Entry 7MSH (electron microscopy, 3.23 A resolution); this record covers chains 3 and A of the 55 polymer chains in the assembly.

[Chain 3]
Name: 50S ribosomal protein L35
From: Mycobacterium tuberculosis (strain ATCC 25618 / H37Rv)
UniProtKB: P9WH91 (RL35_MYCTU); residue numbers follow UniProt; this construct covers 1-64
Chain sequence (64 residues; each row starts with the number of its first residue):
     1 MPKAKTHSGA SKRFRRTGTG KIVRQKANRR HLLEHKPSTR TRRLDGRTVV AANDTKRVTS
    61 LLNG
Disordered / not traced: 1, 64

[Chain A]
Molecule: 23S rRNA
From: Mycobacterium tuberculosis (strain ATCC 25618 / H37Rv)
Sequence (3138 nucleotides; row label = number of the first residue in the row):
     1 UUGUAAGUGU CUAAGGGCGC AUGGUGGAUG CCUUGGCAUC GAGAGCCGAU GAAGGACGUG
    61 GGAGGCUGCG AUAUGCCUCG GGGAGCUGUC AACCGAGCGU GGAUCCGAGG AUUUCCGAAU
   121 GGGGAAACCC AGCACGAGUG AUGUCGUGCU ACCCGCAUCU GAAUAUAUAG GGUGCGGGAG
   181 GGAACGCGGG GAAGUGAAAC AUCUCAGUAC CCGUAGGAGG AGAAAACAAU UGUGAUUCCG
   241 CAAGUAGUGG CGAGCGAACG CGGAACAGGC UAAACCGCAC GCAUGGGUAA CCGGGUAGGG
   301 GUUGUGUGUG CGGGGUUGUG GGAGGAUAUG UCUCAGCGCU ACCCGGCUGA GAGGCAGUCA
   361 GAAAGUGUCG UGGUUAGCGG AAGUGGCCUG GGAUGGUCUG CCGUAGACGG UGAGAGCCCG
   421 GUACGCGAAA ACCCGGCACC UGCCUAGUAU CAAUUCCCGA GUAGCAGCGG GCCCGUGGAA
   481 UCCGCUGUGA AUCCGCCGGG ACCACCCGGU AAGCCUAAAU ACUCCUCGAU GACCGAUAGC
   541 GGAUUAGUAC CGUGAGGGAA UGGUGAAAAG UACCCCGGGA GGGGAGUGAA AGAGUACCUG
   601 AAACCGUGUG CCUACAAUCC GUCAGAGCCU CCUUUUCCUC UCCGGAGGAG GGUGGUGAUG
   661 GCGUGCCUUU UGAAGAAUGA GCCUGCGAGU CAGGGACAUG UCGCAAGGUU AACCCGUGUG
   721 GGGUAGCCGC AGCGAAAGCG AGUCUGAAUA GGGCGACCCA CACGCGCAUA CGCGCGUGUG
   781 AAUAGUGGCG UGUUCUGGAC CCGAAGCGGA GUGAUCUACC CAUGGCCAGG GUGAAGCGCG
   841 GGUAAGACCG CGUGGAGGCC CGAACCCACU UAGGUUGAAG ACUGAGGGGA UGAGCUGUGG
   901 GUAGGGGUGA AAGGCCAAUC AAACUCCGUG AUAGCUGGUU CUCCCCGAAA UGCAUUUAGG
   961 UGCAGCGUUG CGUGGUUCAC CGCGGAGGUA GAGCUACUGG AUGGCCGAUG GGCCCUACUA
  1021 GGUUACUGAC GUCAGCCAAA CUCCGAAUGC CGUGGUGUAA AGCGUGGCAG UGAGACGGCG
  1081 GGGGAUAAGC UCCGUACGUC GAAAGGGAAA CAGCCCAGAU CGCCGGCUAA GGCCCCCAAG
  1141 CGUGUGCUAA GUGGGAAAGG AUGUGCAGUC GCAAAGACAA CCAGGAGGUU GGCUUAGAAG
  1201 CAGCCACCCU UGAAAGAGUG CGUAAUAGCU CACUGGUCAA GUGAUUGUGC GCCGAUAAUG
  1261 UAGCGGGGCU CAAGCACACC GCCGAAGCCG CGGCACAUCC ACCUUGUGGU GGGUGUGGGU
  1321 AGGGGAGCGU CCCUCAUUCA GCGAAGCCAC CGGGUGACCG GUGGUGGAGG GUGGGGGAGU
  1381 GAGAAUGCAG GCAUGAGUAG CGACAAGGCA AGUGAGAACC UUGCCCGCCG AAAGACCAAG
  1441 GGUUCCUGGG CCAGGCCAGU CCGCCCAGGG UGAGUCGGGA CCUAAGGCGA GGCCGACAGG
  1501 CGUAGUCGAU GGACAACGGG UUGAUAUUCC CGUACCCGUG UGUGGGCGCC CGUGACGAAU
  1561 CAGCGGUACU AACCACCCAA AACCGGAUCG AUCACUCCCC UUCGGGGGUG UGGAGUUCUG
  1621 GGGCUGCGUG GGAACUUCGC UGGUAGUAGU CAAGCGAAGG GGUGACGCAG GAAGGUAGCC
  1681 GUACCAGUCA GUGGUAACAC UGGGGCAAGC CGGUAGGGAG AGCGAUAGGC AAAUCCGUCG
  1741 CUCACUAAUC CUGAGAGGUG ACGCAUAGCC GGUUGAGGCG AAUUCGGUGA UCCUCUGCUG
  1801 CCAAGAAAAG CCUCUAGCGA GCACACACAC GGCCCGUACC CCAAACCGAC ACAGGUGGUC
  1861 AGGUAGAGCA UACCAAGGCG UACGAGAUAA CUAUGGUUAA GGAACUCGGC AAAAUGCCCC
  1921 CGUAACUUCG GGAGAAGGGG GACCGGAAUA UCGUGAACAC CCUUGCGGUG GGAGCGGGAU
  1981 CCGGUCGCAG AAACCAGUGA GGAGCGACUG UUUACUAAAA ACACAGGUCC GUGCGAAGUC
  2041 GCAAGACGAU GUAUACGGAC UGACGCCUGC CCGGUGCUGG AAGGUUAAGA GGACCCGUUA
  2101 ACCCGCAAGG GUGAAGCGGA GAAUUUAAGC CCCAGUAAAC GGCGGUGGUA ACUAUAACCA
  2161 UCCUAAGGUA GCGAAAUUCC UUGUCGGGUA AGUUCCGACC UGCACGAAUG GCGUAACGAC
  2221 UUCUCAACUG UCUCAACCAU AGACUCGGCG AAAUUGCACU ACGAGUAAAG AUGCUCGUUA
  2281 CGCGCGGCAG GACGAAAAGA CCCCGGGACC UUCACUACAA CUUGGUAUUG AUGUUCGGUA
  2341 CGGUUUGUGU AGGAUAGGUG GGAGACUGUG AAACCUCGAC GCCAGUUGGG GCGGAGUCGU
  2401 UGUUGAAAUA CCACUCUGAU CGUAUUGGGC AUCUAACCUC GAACCCUGAA UCGGGUUUAG
  2461 GGACAGUGCC UGGCGGGUAG UUUAACUGGG GCGGUUGCCU CCUAAAAUGU AACGGAGGCG
  2521 CCCAAAGGUU CCCUCAACCU GGACGGCAAU CAGGUGGCGA GUGUAAAUGC ACAAGGGAGC
  2581 UUGACUGCGA GACUUACAAG UCAAGCAGGG ACGAAAGUCG GGAUUAGUGA UCCGGCACCC
  2641 CCGAGUGGAA GGGGUGUCGC UCAACGGAUA AAAGGUACCC CGGGGAUAAC AGGCUGAUCU
  2701 UCCCCAAGAG UCCAUAUCGA CGGGAUGGUU UGGCACCUCG AUGUCGGCUC GUCGCAUCCU
  2761 GGGGCUGGAG CAGGUCCCAA GGGUUGGGCU GUUCGCCCAU UAAAGCGGCA CGCGAGCUGG
  2821 GUUUAGAACG UCGUGAGACA GUUCGGUCUC UAUCCGCCGC GCGCGUCAGA AACUUGAGGA
  2881 AACCUGUCCC UAGUACGAGA GGACCGGGAC GGACGAACCU CUGGUGCACC AGUUGUCCCG
  2941 CCAGGGGCAC CGCUGGAUAG CCACGUUCGG UCAGGAUAAC CGCUGAAAGC AUCUAAGCGG
  3001 GAAACCUUCU CCAAGAUCAG GUUUCUCACC CACUUGGUGG GAUAAGGCCC CCCGCAGAAC
  3061 ACGGGUUCAA UAGGUCAGAC CUGGAAGCUC AGUAAUGGGU GUAGGGAACU GGUGCUAACC
  3121 GGCCGAAAAC UUACAACA
Disordered / not traced: 1-4, 1013-1022, 3133-3138
Modified / non-standard residues: 5MU (5-methyluridine 5'-monophosphate) at position 2177; OMG (o2'-methylguanosine-5'-monophosphate) at position 2791
Ion coordination: Mg2+ site 1: C31, G1370; Mg2+ site 2: C46, G217; Mg2+ site 3 near G60 (its only coordinating residue here); Mg2+ site 4 near U72 (its only coordinating residue here); Mg2+ site 5 near U120 (its only coordinating residue here); Mg2+ site 6: A162, U166; Mg2+ site 7: G194, U2481; Mg2+ site 8 near G194 (its only coordinating residue here); Mg2+ site 9: A199, C200; Mg2+ site 10 near G220 (its only coordinating residue here); Mg2+ site 11: G379, G421; Mg2+ site 12: G459, A511; 147 more Mg2+ sites not listed
Reported in the primary citation:
  - conformationally variable residues (side-chain flip): A2081

[Chain 3 / chain A interface]
Pairs across the interface (88; chain 3 residue first):
  Pro2(3) - G693(A)  hydrogen bond to the base
  Lys3(3) - A243(A)  sugar contact
  Lys3(3) - G244(A)  salt bridge to the phosphate
  Lys3(3) - G695(A)  sugar contact
  Ala4(3) - G244(A)  sugar contact
  Ala4(3) - G695(A)  hydrogen bond to the sugar
  Lys5(3) - G244(A)  sugar contact
  Lys5(3) - C255(A)  phosphate contact
  Lys5(3) - G256(A)  hydrogen bond to the base
  Thr6(3) - G244(A)  sugar contact
  Thr6(3) - U245(A)  hydrogen bond to the phosphate
  His7(3) - A253(A)  salt bridge to the phosphate
  Ser8(3) - G247(A)  base contact
  Ser8(3) - G249(A)  base contact
  Ser8(3) - G254(A)  hydrogen bond to the base
  Ser8(3) - C255(A)  hydrogen bond to the base
  Gly9(3) - G249(A)  base contact
  Lys12(3) - U248(A)  base contact
  Lys12(3) - G249(A)  base contact
  Lys12(3) - C251(A)  hydrogen bond to the base
  Arg13(3) - G252(A)  salt bridge to the phosphate
  Arg13(3) - U2631(A)  sugar contact
  Arg13(3) - C2632(A)  sugar contact
  Arg15(3) - G734(A)  salt bridge to the phosphate
  Arg15(3) - A735(A)  salt bridge to the phosphate
  Thr17(3) - C733(A)  phosphate contact
  Thr17(3) - C754(A)  sugar contact
  Gly18(3) - G732(A)  phosphate contact
  Gly18(3) - C733(A)  hydrogen bond to the phosphate
  Gly18(3) - G755(A)  sugar contact
  Thr19(3) - G755(A)  hydrogen bond to the phosphate
  Thr19(3) - A756(A)  phosphate contact
  Lys21(3) - G755(A)  phosphate contact
  Arg24(3) - A2598(A)  salt bridge to the phosphate
  Arg24(3) - A2599(A)  salt bridge to the phosphate
  Gln25(3) - A2599(A)  phosphate contact
  Lys26(3) - A2599(A)  phosphate contact
  Ala27(3) - A2599(A)  hydrogen bond to the phosphate
  Ala27(3) - A2630(A)  phosphate contact
  Ala27(3) - U2631(A)  phosphate contact
  Asn28(3) - A2599(A)  hydrogen bond to the phosphate
  Asn28(3) - G2600(A)  phosphate contact
  Asn28(3) - A2630(A)  sugar contact
  Asn28(3) - U2631(A)  phosphate contact
  Arg29(3) - G2656(A)  salt bridge to the phosphate
  Arg30(3) - U2631(A)  phosphate contact
  Arg30(3) - C2632(A)  salt bridge to the phosphate
  Arg30(3) - U2657(A)  base contact
  Arg30(3) - C2658(A)  base contact
  His31(3) - A2630(A)  salt bridge to the phosphate
  His31(3) - C2658(A)  base contact
  His31(3) - G2659(A)  base contact
  His31(3) - C2660(A)  hydrogen bond to the base
  Leu32(3) - G2629(A)  phosphate contact
  Leu32(3) - C2658(A)  phosphate contact
  Leu32(3) - G2659(A)  phosphate contact
  Leu33(3) - U2657(A)  phosphate contact
  Leu33(3) - C2658(A)  hydrogen bond to the phosphate
  Glu34(3) - C2658(A)  hydrogen bond to the phosphate
  His35(3) - U2628(A)  sugar contact
  His35(3) - G2629(A)  salt bridge to the phosphate
  Lys36(3) - G2629(A)  phosphate contact
  Pro37(3) - G2621(A)  phosphate contact
  Ser38(3) - U2586(A)  hydrogen bond to the phosphate
  Thr39(3) - G2620(A)  sugar contact
  Arg40(3) - G2600(A)  salt bridge to the phosphate
  Arg40(3) - U2601(A)  phosphate contact
  Arg42(3) - C2588(A)  base contact
  Arg42(3) - G2589(A)  hydrogen bond to the base
  Arg42(3) - G2620(A)  base contact
  Arg43(3) - G2600(A)  salt bridge to the phosphate
  Arg43(3) - U2601(A)  salt bridge to the phosphate
  Leu44(3) - G2600(A)  phosphate contact
  Arg47(3) - G734(A)  salt bridge to the phosphate
  Arg47(3) - A735(A)  salt bridge to the phosphate
  Ala51(3) - C2597(A)  phosphate contact
  Ala51(3) - A2598(A)  phosphate contact
  Asn53(3) - C963(A)  phosphate contact
  Asn53(3) - A964(A)  sugar contact
  Asn53(3) - A2596(A)  phosphate contact
  Asn53(3) - C2597(A)  phosphate contact
  Asp54(3) - C963(A)  sugar contact
  Asp54(3) - C2597(A)  hydrogen bond to the sugar
  Lys56(3) - G1067(A)  salt bridge to the phosphate
  Lys56(3) - C1068(A)  salt bridge to the phosphate
  Arg57(3) - G962(A)  phosphate contact
  Arg57(3) - C963(A)  phosphate contact
  Asn63(3) - A696(A)  sugar contact
Other interface residues (no listed pair), chain 3 (45 interface residues in all): Val49, Ala52, Thr55
Other interface residues (no listed pair), chain A (56 interface residues in all): A242, A692, C697, G753, U796, U1065, G1066, U2655

[Overview]
45 residues of chain 3 and 56 residues of chain A are in contact; the contacts include 17 hydrogen bonds and
18 salt bridges. Polar contacts include Pro2(3)-G693(A), Lys5(3)-G256(A) and Ser8(3)-G254(A). C31(A) and
G1370(A) form the Mg2+ site 1. The Mg2+ site 2 is built by C46(A) and G217(A). The paper reports
conformational variability at A2081(A).
Chain 3 is 50S ribosomal protein L35 and chain A is 23S rRNA, both from Mycobacterium tuberculosis (strain
ATCC 25618 / H37Rv); the structure, Mtb 70SIC in complex with MtbEttA at Pre_R1 state, was determined by
electron microscopy (same publication as 7MSC, 7MSM, 7MSZ, 7MT2, 7MT3 and 7MT7).
